PDB entry 4KLM | X-ray diffraction, 1.75 A resolution | chains T and A of the 4 polymer chains in the assembly

== Chain T ==
Molecule: 16-nt DNA strand
Sequence (16 nucleotides; numbered 1 to 16; the number before each row is that of its first residue):
     1 CCGACGGCGC ATCAGC

== Chain A ==
Protein: DNA polymerase beta
From: Homo sapiens
Notes: EC 2.7.7.7, 4.2.99.-
UniProtKB: P06746 (DPOLB_HUMAN); residue numbers follow UniProt; this construct covers 1-335
Amino-acid sequence (335 residues; row label = number of the first residue in the row):
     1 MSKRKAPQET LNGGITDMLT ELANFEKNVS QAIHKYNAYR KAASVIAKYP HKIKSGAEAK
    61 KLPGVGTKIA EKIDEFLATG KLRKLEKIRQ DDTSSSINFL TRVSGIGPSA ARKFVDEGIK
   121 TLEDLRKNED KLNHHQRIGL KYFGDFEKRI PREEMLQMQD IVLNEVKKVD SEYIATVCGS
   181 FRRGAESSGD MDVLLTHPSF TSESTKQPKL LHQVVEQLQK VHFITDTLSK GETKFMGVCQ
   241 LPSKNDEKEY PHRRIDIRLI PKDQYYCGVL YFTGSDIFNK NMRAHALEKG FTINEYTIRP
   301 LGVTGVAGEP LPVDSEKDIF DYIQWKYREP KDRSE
Unresolved in the structure: 1-9
Curated features (UniProtKB/Swiss-Prot):
  - region: Arg-183 to Asp-192 (DNA-binding)
  - active site: Lys-72 (Nucleophile)
  - binding site (K(+)): Lys-60, Leu-62, Val-65, Thr-101, Val-103, Ile-106
  - binding site (Na(+)): Lys-60, Leu-62, Val-65, Thr-101, Val-103, Ile-106
  - binding site (dATP): Arg-149, Ser-180, Arg-183, Gly-189, Asp-190
  - binding site (dCTP): Arg-149, Ser-180, Arg-183, Gly-189, Asp-190
  - binding site (dGTP): Arg-149, Ser-180, Arg-183, Gly-189, Asp-190, Asp-192
  - binding site (dTTP): Arg-149, Ser-180, Arg-183, Gly-189, Asp-190
  - binding site (Mg(2+)): Asp-190, Asp-192, Asp-256
  - modified residue: Lys-72 (N6-acetyllysine), Arg-83 (Omega-N-methylarginine), Arg-152 (Omega-N-methylarginine)
  - cross-link (Glycyl lysine isopeptide (Lys-Gly)): Lys-41 (interchain with G-Cter in ubiquitin), Lys-61 (interchain with G-Cter in ubiquitin), Lys-81 (interchain with G-Cter in ubiquitin)
Metal / ion sites: Na+ site 1: Lys-60, Leu-62, Val-65 (shared with 1 residue of chain D); Na+ site 2: Thr-101, Val-103, Ile-106 (shared with 1 residue of chain P); Na+ site 3: Asp-190, Asp-192, Asp-256 (shared with 2 residues of chain P); Mg2+: Asp-190, Asp-192 (together with pyrophosphate) (shared with 1 residue of chain P)
Ligand contacts: pyrophosphate (PPV): Arg-149, Gly-179, Ser-180, Arg-183, Ser-188, Gly-189, Asp-190, Asp-192, Ser-275

== Chain T / chain A interface ==
Residue-residue contacts (26; chain T residue first):
  DC5(T) / His-34(A)  stacking on the base
  DC5(T) / Leu-287(A)  phosphate contact
  DG6(T) / Asn-279(A)  base contact
  DG6(T) / Lys-280(A)  salt bridge to the phosphate
  DG6(T) / Arg-283(A)  hydrogen bond to the base
  DG7(T) / Tyr-271(A)  base contact
  DG7(T) / Arg-283(A)  hydrogen bond to the sugar
  DG7(T) / Leu-287(A)  phosphate contact
  DG7(T) / Thr-292(A)  hydrogen bond to the phosphate
  DG7(T) / Ile-293(A)  sugar contact
  DG7(T) / Asn-294(A)  phosphate contact
  DC8(T) / Asn-294(A)  hydrogen bond to the phosphate
  DC8(T) / Glu-295(A)  sugar contact
  DG9(T) / Thr-233(A)  hydrogen bond to the phosphate
  DG9(T) / Lys-234(A)  hydrogen bond to the base
  DG9(T) / Arg-258(A)  sugar contact
  DG9(T) / Tyr-296(A)  hydrogen bond to the phosphate
  DC10(T) / Ser-229(A)  phosphate contact
  DC10(T) / Lys-230(A)  hydrogen bond to the phosphate
  DC10(T) / Gly-231(A)  phosphate contact
  DC10(T) / Glu-232(A)  hydrogen bond to the phosphate
  DC10(T) / Thr-233(A)  hydrogen bond to the phosphate
  DC10(T) / Lys-234(A)  hydrogen bond to the phosphate
  DA11(T) / Ser-229(A)  sugar contact
  DA11(T) / Lys-230(A)  hydrogen bond to the phosphate
  DT12(T) / Asn-133(A)  phosphate contact
Interface residues without a listed pair, chain A (22 interface residues in all): His-134, Ala-284, Arg-299

== Summary ==
8 residues of chain T face 22 of chain A across their interface; the contacts include 12 hydrogen bonds, 1
salt bridge and 1 aromatic stacking contact. Polar contacts include DG6(T)/Arg-283(A), DG9(T)/Lys-234(A) and
DG7(T)/Arg-283(A). Bound to chain A: pyrophosphate.
Here chain T is a 16-nt DNA strand and chain A is DNA polymerase beta (Homo sapiens). Entry 4KLM (DNA
polymerase beta matched product complex with Mg2+, 11 h) was determined by X-ray diffraction together with
4KLD, 4KLE, 4KLF, 4KLG, 4KLH, 4KLI and 8 further entries from the same study.
